PDB entry 4EP9 | X-ray diffraction, 2.03 A resolution | chain A

Chain A:
Name: Carnitine O-palmitoyltransferase 2, mitochondrial
Source organism: Rattus norvegicus
Notes: EC 2.3.1.21; fragment: Carnitine O-palmitoyltransferase 2, mitochondrial
UniProt: P18886 (CPT2_RAT); residue numbers follow UniProt; this construct covers 27-658
Sequence (653 residues; numbered 6 to 658; the number before each row is that of its first residue):
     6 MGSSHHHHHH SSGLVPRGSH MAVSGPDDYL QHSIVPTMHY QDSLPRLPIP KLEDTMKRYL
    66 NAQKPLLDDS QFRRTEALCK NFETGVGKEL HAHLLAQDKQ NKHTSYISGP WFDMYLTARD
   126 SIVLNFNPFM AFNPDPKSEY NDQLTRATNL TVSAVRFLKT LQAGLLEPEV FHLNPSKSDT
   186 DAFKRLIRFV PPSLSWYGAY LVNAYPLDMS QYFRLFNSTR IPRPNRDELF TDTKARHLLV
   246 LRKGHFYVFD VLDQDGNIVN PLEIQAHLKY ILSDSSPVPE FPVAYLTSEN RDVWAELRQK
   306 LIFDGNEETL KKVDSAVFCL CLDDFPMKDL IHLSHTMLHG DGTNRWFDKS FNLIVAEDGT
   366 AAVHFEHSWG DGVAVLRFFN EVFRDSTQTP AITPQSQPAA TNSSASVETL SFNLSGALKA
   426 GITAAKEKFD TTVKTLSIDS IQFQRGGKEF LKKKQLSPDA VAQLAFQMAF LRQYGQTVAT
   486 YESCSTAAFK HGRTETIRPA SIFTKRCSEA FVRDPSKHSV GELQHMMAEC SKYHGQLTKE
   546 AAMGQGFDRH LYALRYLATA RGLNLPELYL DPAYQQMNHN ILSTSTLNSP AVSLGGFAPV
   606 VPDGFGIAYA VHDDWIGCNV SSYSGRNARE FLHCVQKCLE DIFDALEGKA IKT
Not modelled in the structure: 6-31, 657-658
Differences from the reference sequence: expression tag (6-26)
Residues lining bound ligands: 0RD (4-[({1-[(5-chloro-2-methoxyphenyl)sulfonyl]-4-methyl-2,3-dihydro-1H-indol-6-yl}carbonyl)amino]benzoic acid): Phe176, His372, Asp376, Gly377, Leu381, Asp464, Glu487, Ser488, Cys489, Ser490, Thr499, Ile502, Thr543, Ser590, Thr591, Leu592, Asn593
UniProt features mapped onto this chain:
  - active site: His372 (Proton acceptor)
  - binding site (CoA): Gly452 to Asp464
  - binding site ((R)-carnitine): Tyr486, Ser488, Thr499
  - modified residue: Lys69 (N6-succinyllysine), Lys85 (N6-succinyllysine), Lys239 (N6-acetyllysine), Lys305 (N6-acetyllysine), Lys424 (N6-succinyllysine), Lys439 (N6-succinyllysine), Lys510 (N6-acetyllysine), Lys544 (N6-acetyllysine)
From the paper describing this entry:
  - binding site for 0RD: His372, Gly377, Thr591, Leu592, Asn593
  - catalytic residues: His372 (citing earlier work)
  - conformationally variable residues: Asp376 to Gly377

Overview:
Ligands of chain A: compound 0RD. Curated annotation (UniProt) lists active-site residue His372, 13
CoA-binding residues and 3 (R)-carnitine-binding residues. From the paper: the catalytic residue His372; a
binding site for 0RD at His372, Gly377 and Thr591 among others.
Chain A is Carnitine O-palmitoyltransferase 2, mitochondrial (Rattus norvegicus); the structure, CRYSTAL
STRUCTURE OF RAT CARNITINE PALMITOYLTRANSFERASE 2 IN COMPLEX WITH CoA-site inhibitor, was determined by X-ray
diffraction, deposited together with 4EYW and 4EPH.
